Entry 1A5N (X-ray diffraction, 2.40 A resolution); this record covers chains A and C of the 3 polymer chains in the assembly.

[Chain A]
Protein: Urease (gamma subunit)
Source organism: Klebsiella aerogenes
Notes: EC 3.5.1.5; engineered mutation(s): K217A
UniProtKB: P18316 (URE3_KLEAE); numbering as in UniProt (aligned over 1-100)
Amino-acid sequence (100 residues; row label = number of the first residue in the row):
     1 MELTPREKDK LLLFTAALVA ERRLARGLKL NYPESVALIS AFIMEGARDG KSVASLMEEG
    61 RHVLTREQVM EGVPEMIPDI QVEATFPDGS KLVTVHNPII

[Chain C]
Protein: Urease (alpha subunit)
Source organism: Klebsiella aerogenes
Notes: EC 3.5.1.5
UniProtKB: P18314 (URE1_KLEAE); residue numbers follow UniProt; this construct covers 2-567
Amino-acid sequence (566 residues; row label = number of the first residue in the row):
     2 SNISRQAYAD MFGPTVGDKV RLADTELWIE VEDDLTTYGE EVKFGGGKVI RDGMGQGQML
    62 AADCVDLVLT NALIVDHWGI VKADIGVKDG RIFAIGKAGN PDIQPNVTIP IGAATEVIAA
   122 EGKIVTAGGI DTHIHWICPQ QAEEALVSGV TTMVGGGTGP AAGTHATTCT PGPWYISRML
   182 QAADSLPVNI GLLGKGNVSQ PDALREQVAA GVIGLAIHED WGATPAAIDC ALTVADEMDI
   242 QVALHSDTLN ESGFVEDTLA AIGGRTIHTF HTEGAGGGHA PDIITACAHP NILPSSTNPT
   302 LPYTLNTIDE HLDMLMVCHH LDPDIAEDVA FAESRIRRET IAAEDVLHDL GAFSLTSSDS
   362 QAMGRVGEVI LRTWQVAHRM KVQRGALAEE TGDNDNFRVK RYIAKYTINP ALTHGIAHEV
   422 GSIEVGKLAD LVVWSPAFFG VKPATVIKGG MIAIAPMGDI NASIPTPQPV HYRPMFGALG
   482 SARHHCRLTF LSQAAAANGV AERLNLRSAI AVVKGCRTVQ KADMVHNSLQ PNITVDAQTY
   542 EVRVDGELIT SEPADVLPMA QRYFLF
Disordered / not traced: 316-330
Differences from the reference sequence: engineered mutation A217 (Lys in P18314)
UniProt features mapped onto this chain:
  - active site: H320 (Proton donor)
  - binding site (Ni(2+)): H134, H136, H246, H272, D360
  - binding site (substrate): H219
  - mutagenesis: H134 (H134A: Abrogates activity and reduces binding to nickel ions), H136 (H136A: Abrogates activity and reduces binding to nickel ions), H219 (H219A: Reduces activity 500-fold and increases KM 1000-fold. Resistant to inactivation by diethylpyrocarbonate and iodoacetamide; H219N/Q: Increases KM 100-fold; optimum pH is 6), D221 (D221A: Reduces activity 1000-fold and increases KM 10-fold; D221N: Reduces activity 50-fold), H246 (H246A: Abrogates activity and reduces binding to nickel ions), H312 (H312A: Enhances thermal stability above 50 degrees Celsius), C319 (C319A: Reduces activity 2-fold, but increases KM only 1.7-fold; optimum pH is 6.7. Reduces binding of nickel ions. Resistant to inactivation by iodoacetamide ...), H320 (H320A: Reduces activity 100000-fold, but increases KM only 3-fold; optimum pH is 6.75. Resistant to inactivation by diethylpyrocarbonate and iodoacetamide ...), R336 (R336Q: Reduces activity 10000-fold, but has no effect on KM)
Metal / ion sites: Ni2+ site 1: H134, H136, D360 (together with formate); Ni2+ site 2: H246, H272 (together with formate)

[Chain A / chain C interface]
Contacting residue pairs (39):
  R6(A) - N462(C)
  D9(A) - P470(C)
  D9(A) - H472(C)  salt bridge
  D9(A) - R474(C)  salt bridge
  K10(A) - D460(C)  salt bridge
  K10(A) - Q469(C)
  L12(A) - H472(C)
  L13(A) - Q469(C)
  L13(A) - P470(C)  hydrophobic
  V19(A) - F567(C)  hydrophobic
  R23(A) - L566(C)  hydrogen bond (side chain-backbone)
  R23(A) - F567(C)
  N31(A) - Q562(C)  hydrogen bond (side chain-backbone)
  N31(A) - R563(C)
  N31(A) - F565(C)  hydrogen bond (side chain-backbone)
  Y32(A) - F439(C)
  Y32(A) - R563(C)  hydrogen bond (backbone-backbone)
  P33(A) - R563(C)
  P33(A) - Y564(C)
  P33(A) - F565(C)
  P33(A) - L566(C)
  E34(A) - L566(C)
  V36(A) - Q469(C)
  S40(A) - Q469(C)
  M70(A) - Q562(C)
  M70(A) - R563(C)
  E71(A) - R563(C)  hydrogen bond (backbone-side chain)
  M76(A) - F439(C)  hydrophobic
  M76(A) - Y564(C)  hydrophobic
  Q81(A) - I465(C)
  Q81(A) - T467(C)  hydrogen bond
  Q81(A) - P468(C)
  Q81(A) - Q469(C)  hydrogen bond (backbone-backbone)
  E83(A) - D460(C)
  E83(A) - A463(C)
  E83(A) - S464(C)  hydrogen bond
  L92(A) - S464(C)
  L92(A) - I465(C)  hydrophobic
  L92(A) - P468(C)  hydrophobic
Interface residues without a listed pair, chain A (22 interface residues in all): A16, V73, V82
Interface residues without a listed pair, chain C (19 interface residues in all): A438

[Summary]
The interface between chain A and chain C involves 22 residues on one side and 19 on the other; the contacts
include 8 hydrogen bonds and 3 salt bridges. Polar contacts include D9(A)-H472(C), D9(A)-R474(C) and
K10(A)-D460(C).
Here chain A is Urease (gamma subunit) and chain C is Urease (alpha subunit), both from Klebsiella aerogenes.
Entry 1A5N (K217A variant of klebsiella aerogenes urease, chemically rescued by formate and nickel) was
determined by X-ray diffraction, deposited together with 1A5K, 1A5L, 1A5M and 1A5O.
